Entry 1SXJ (X-ray diffraction, 2.85 A resolution); this record covers chains A and E of the 8 polymer chains in the assembly.

# Chain A
Molecule: Activator 1 95 kDa subunit
Organism: Saccharomyces cerevisiae
UniProt: P38630 (RFC1_YEAST); residues 295-785 here = UniProt positions 295-785
Sequence (516 residues; numbered 270 to 785; the number before each row is that of its first residue; X marks 51 residues of unknown identity (built as UNK)):
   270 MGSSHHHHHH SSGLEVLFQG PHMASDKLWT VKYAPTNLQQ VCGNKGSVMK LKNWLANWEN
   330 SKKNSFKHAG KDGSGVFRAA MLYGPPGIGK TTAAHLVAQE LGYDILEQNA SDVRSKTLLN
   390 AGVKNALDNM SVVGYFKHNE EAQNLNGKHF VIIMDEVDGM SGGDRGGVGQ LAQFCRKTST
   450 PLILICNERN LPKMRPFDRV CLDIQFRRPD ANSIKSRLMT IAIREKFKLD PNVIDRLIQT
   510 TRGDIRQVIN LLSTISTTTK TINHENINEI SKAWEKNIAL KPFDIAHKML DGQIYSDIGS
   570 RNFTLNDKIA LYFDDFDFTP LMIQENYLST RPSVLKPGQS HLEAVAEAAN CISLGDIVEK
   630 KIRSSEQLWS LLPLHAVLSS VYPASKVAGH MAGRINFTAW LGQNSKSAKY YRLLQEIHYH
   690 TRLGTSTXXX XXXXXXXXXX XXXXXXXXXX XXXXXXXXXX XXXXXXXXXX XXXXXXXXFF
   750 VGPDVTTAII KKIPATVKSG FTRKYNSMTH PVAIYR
Not modelled in the structure: 270-294, 408-411, 694-696, 718-722, 748-785
Differences from the reference sequence: expression tag (270-294)
Metal / ion sites: Mg2+: T360 (together with ATP-gamma-S)
Residues lining bound ligands: ATP-gamma-S (AGS; phosphothiophosphoric acid-adenylate ester): T299, Y302, A303, P304, Q309, V310, C311, P354, P355, G356, I357, G358, K359, T360, T361, E425, N456, P478, I514, R515
Swiss-Prot annotation at these positions:
  - binding site (ATP): T299, C311, G353 to T361, N456
From the paper describing this entry:
  - binding site for ATP-gamma-S: R515

# Chain E
Molecule: Activator 1 40 kDa subunit
Organism: Saccharomyces cerevisiae
UniProt: P38251 (RFC5_YEAST); residues 1-354 here = UniProt positions 1-354
Sequence (354 residues; each row starts with the number of its first residue):
     1 MSLWVDKYRP KSLNALSHNE ELTNFLKSLS DQPRDLPHLL LYGPNGTGKK TRCMALLESI
    61 FGPGVYRLKI DVRQFVTASN RKLELNVVSS PYHLEITPSD MGNNDRIVIQ ELLKEVAQME
   121 QVDFQDSKDG LAHRYKCVII NEANSLTKDA QAALRRTMEK YSKNIRLIMV CDSMSPIIAP
   181 IKSQCLLIRC PAPSDSEIST ILSDVVTNER IQLETKDILK RIAQASNGNL RVSLLMLESM
   241 ALNNELALKS SSPIIKPDWI IVIHKLTRKI VKERSVNSLI ECRAVLYDLL AHCIPANIIL
   301 KELTFSLLDV ETLNTTNKSS IIEYSSVFDE RLSLGNKAIF HLEGFIAKVM CCLD
Not modelled in the structure: 1-3, 68-85, 100-103, 122-133
Differences from the reference sequence: engineered mutation Q184 (Arg in P38251)
Residues lining bound ligands: ADP (adenosine-5'-diphosphate): V5, D6, Y8, R9, P10, L16, S17, H18, P44, N45, G46, T47, G48, K49, K50, T51, I201, L230, R231, L234
Swiss-Prot annotation at these positions:
  - binding site (ATP): V5, S17, G43 to T51, R231

# Chain A / chain E interface
Pairs across the interface (64; chain A residue first):
  L590(A) - K337(E)
  Q593(A) - R283(E)  hydrogen bond (backbone-side chain)
  Q593(A) - F340(E)
  Q593(A) - E343(E)
  E594(A) - R283(E)  salt bridge
  Y596(A) - R283(E)
  Y596(A) - E343(E)  hydrogen bond
  L597(A) - V276(E)
  L597(A) - I280(E)  hydrophobic
  L597(A) - R283(E)
  L597(A) - E343(E)
  H610(A) - V276(E)
  L611(A) - R274(E)
  L611(A) - S275(E)
  L611(A) - V276(E)  hydrophobic
  L611(A) - M350(E)
  L611(A) - C351(E)  hydrophobic
  E612(A) - C351(E)
  V614(A) - V276(E)  hydrophobic
  V614(A) - L279(E)  hydrophobic
  A615(A) - A347(E)  hydrophobic
  A615(A) - C351(E)  hydrophobic
  A618(A) - G344(E)
  A618(A) - A347(E)  hydrophobic
  N619(A) - R331(E)  hydrogen bond
  N619(A) - K348(E)
  I621(A) - F340(E)  hydrophobic
  S622(A) - F328(E)
  S622(A) - R331(E)  hydrogen bond
  S622(A) - F340(E)
  S622(A) - H341(E)  hydrogen bond
  L623(A) - R331(E)
  D625(A) - G335(E)
  D625(A) - N336(E)  hydrogen bond (side chain-backbone)
  D625(A) - K337(E)
  D625(A) - H341(E)  salt bridge
  I626(A) - R331(E)
  I626(A) - L334(E)
  E628(A) - N336(E)  hydrogen bond
  E628(A) - K337(E)  salt bridge
  K629(A) - S333(E)
  K629(A) - L334(E)
  K629(A) - G335(E)
  K629(A) - N336(E)
  A668(A) - Y287(E)  hydrophobic
  W669(A) - Y287(E)  hydrogen bond (backbone-side chain)
  W669(A) - K337(E)
  W669(A) - I339(E)
  Q672(A) - Y287(E)
  Q672(A) - A291(E)
  K675(A) - A291(E)
  S676(A) - L290(E)
  S676(A) - A291(E)
  Y679(A) - A291(E)
  Y679(A) - C293(E)  hydrogen bond (backbone-side chain)
  Y680(A) - C293(E)  hydrogen bond (backbone-side chain)
  L683(A) - C293(E)  hydrophobic
  Y688(A) - N86(E)
  Y688(A) - S99(E)  hydrogen bond
  R691(A) - V88(E)
  R691(A) - E95(E)  salt bridge
  R691(A) - N141(E)
  G693(A) - D6(E)
  G693(A) - R9(E)  hydrogen bond (backbone-side chain)
Also at the interface, not in a pair above, chain A (33 interface residues in all): N595, R632, L692
Also at the interface, not in a pair above, chain E (44 interface residues in all): K50, E142, R231, L235, S239, P257, W259, H292, I294, P295, D354

# Overview
33 residues of chain A face 44 of chain E across their interface; the contacts include 12 hydrogen bonds and 4
salt bridges. Among the polar pairs are E594(A)-R283(E), D625(A)-H341(E) and E628(A)-K337(E). Bound to chain
A: ATP-gamma-S. Ligands of chain E: ADP. From the paper: a binding site for ATP-gamma-S at R515(A).
Here chain A is Activator 1 95 kDa subunit and chain E is Activator 1 40 kDa subunit, both from Saccharomyces
cerevisiae. Entry 1SXJ (Crystal Structure of the Eukaryotic Clamp Loader (Replication Factor C, RFC) Bound to
the DNA Sliding ...) was determined by X-ray diffraction.
